PDB entry 8W9Z | electron microscopy, 3.00 A resolution | chains c and F of the 20 polymer chains in the assembly

Chain c:
Molecule: DNA-directed RNA polymerase subunit beta''
From: Nicotiana tabacum
Reference sequence: P38550 (RPOC2_TOBAC); residues 1-1388 here correspond to UniProt positions 5-1392 (UniProt number = residue number + 4)
Amino-acid sequence (1388 residues; numbered 1 to 1388; the number before each row is that of its first residue):
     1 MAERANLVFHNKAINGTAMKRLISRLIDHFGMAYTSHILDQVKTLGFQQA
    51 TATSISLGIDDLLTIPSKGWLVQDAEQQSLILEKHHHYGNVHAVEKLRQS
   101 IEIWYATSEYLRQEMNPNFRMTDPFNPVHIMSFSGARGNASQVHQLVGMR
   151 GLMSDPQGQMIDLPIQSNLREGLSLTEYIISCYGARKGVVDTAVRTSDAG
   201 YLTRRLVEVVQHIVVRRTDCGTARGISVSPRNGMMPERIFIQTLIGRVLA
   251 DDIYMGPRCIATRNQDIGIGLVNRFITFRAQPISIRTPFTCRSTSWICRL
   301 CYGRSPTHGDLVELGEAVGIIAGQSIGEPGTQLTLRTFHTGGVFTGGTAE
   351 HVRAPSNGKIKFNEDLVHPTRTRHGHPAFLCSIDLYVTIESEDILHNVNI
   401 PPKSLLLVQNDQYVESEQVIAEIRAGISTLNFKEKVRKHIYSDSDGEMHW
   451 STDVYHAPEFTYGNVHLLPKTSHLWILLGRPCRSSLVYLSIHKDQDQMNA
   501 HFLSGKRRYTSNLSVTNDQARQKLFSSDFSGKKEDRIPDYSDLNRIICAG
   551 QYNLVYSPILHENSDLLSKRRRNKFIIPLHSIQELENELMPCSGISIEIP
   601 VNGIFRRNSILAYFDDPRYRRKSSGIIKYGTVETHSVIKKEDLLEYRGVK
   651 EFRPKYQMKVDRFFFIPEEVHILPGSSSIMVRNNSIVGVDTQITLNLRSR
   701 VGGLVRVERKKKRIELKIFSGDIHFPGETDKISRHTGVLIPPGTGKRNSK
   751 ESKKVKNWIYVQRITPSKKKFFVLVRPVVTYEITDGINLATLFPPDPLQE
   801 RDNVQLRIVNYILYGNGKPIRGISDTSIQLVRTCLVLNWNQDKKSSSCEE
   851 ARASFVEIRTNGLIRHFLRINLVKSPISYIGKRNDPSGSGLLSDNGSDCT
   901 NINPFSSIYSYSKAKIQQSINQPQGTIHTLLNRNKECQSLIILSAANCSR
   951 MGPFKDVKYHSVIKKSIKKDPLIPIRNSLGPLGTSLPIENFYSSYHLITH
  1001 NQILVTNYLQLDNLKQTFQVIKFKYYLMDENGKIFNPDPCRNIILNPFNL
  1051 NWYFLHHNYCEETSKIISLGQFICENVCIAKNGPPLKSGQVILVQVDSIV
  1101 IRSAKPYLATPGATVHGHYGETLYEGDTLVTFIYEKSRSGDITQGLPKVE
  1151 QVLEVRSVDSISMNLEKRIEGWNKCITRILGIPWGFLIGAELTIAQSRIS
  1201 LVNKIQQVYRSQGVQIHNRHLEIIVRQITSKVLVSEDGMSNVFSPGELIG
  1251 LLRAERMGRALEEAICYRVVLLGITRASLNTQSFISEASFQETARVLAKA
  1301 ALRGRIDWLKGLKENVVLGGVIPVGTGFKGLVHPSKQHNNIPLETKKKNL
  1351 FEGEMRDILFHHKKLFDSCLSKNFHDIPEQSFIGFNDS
Unresolved in the structure: 1-5, 333-348, 500-556, 581-594, 629-660, 956-977, 1136-1145, 1331-1388

Chain F:
Molecule: Protein PLASTID TRANSCRIPTIONALLY ACTIVE 10-like
From: Nicotiana tabacum
Reference sequence: A0A1S3YXM6 (A0A1S3YXM6_TOBAC); residue numbers follow UniProt; this construct covers 1-682
Amino-acid sequence (682 residues; numbered 1 to 682; the number before each row is that of its first residue):
     1 MQTLQSSSLFFTFPSSKTLLKPQSSKFSSFSLFPSSLSKPSRPLTLHCFS
    51 SDEFPVGDDDAFLEAFGPKEKESEEEARRKNWVDRGWAPWEEILSPEANF
   101 ARKSLNEGEEVALQSPEAIEAFKMLSPNYRKKKISDMGITEDEYYAKQFE
   151 IKGEIPEPLSTMWAGPLVVRHVPPRDWPPRGWEVDKKELEFIRETHKLQS
   201 VRVDYDKVEEMVKMETDDMGLDRYKMFLKQYNEWVAANKDRLEKESYKYD
   251 QDYYPGRRKRGKDYQDGMYELPFYYPGQICAGKVTAIHLYQGAFVDIGGV
   301 HDGWVPIKRNDWYWIRHHIKVGMHVIVEILAKRDPYRFRFPIEMRFIDPN
   351 IDHLIFNRFDFAPIFHRDEDTNLDELRRDCGRQPLPRKDPGVKVEEEPLL
   401 SNHPYVDKLWQIHNAEQMILDDMEANPVKYKGKNLTELTDDEDFDEENRI
   451 EYSKAYYKKALLPKMITKVSVKELDLEAAFAERQHHNKLRMEAQERGEVY
   501 KIPKLRRNIEMDEYDFIHWRRSLEEREAMLRDISCRRALGLPLEEPGRYV
   551 DPSAFGKDQYDPDSPLYRYDYWGEPKNSEKSKQERMTDVHNKSIVGKGTV
   601 WYEMAYEDAVKERMQMEAQGIVRELYDEDSDSDEVGTDDDDDDEEDFDYS
   651 ILGDPSANVSNQPYVNGTESRLSDEGMFEDKS
Unresolved in the structure: 1-71, 616-682

How chain c and chain F interact:
Contacting residue pairs - 318 pairs, chain c then chain F:
  N90(c) - S95(F)
  N90(c) - E97(F)
  N90(c) - A98(F)
  N90(c) - A101(F)
  H92(c) - L105(F)
  E95(c) - L105(F)
  E95(c) - E109(F)
  P369(c) - A112(F)
  P369(c) - L113(F)  hydrogen bond (backbone-backbone)
  T370(c) - E110(F)
  T370(c) - V111(F)  hydrogen bond (side chain-backbone)
  T370(c) - F122(F)
  R371(c) - F100(F)
  R371(c) - A101(F)
  R371(c) - S104(F)
  R371(c) - L105(F)
  R371(c) - E110(F)  hydrogen bond (backbone-backbone)
  T372(c) - E109(F)
  R373(c) - E109(F)
  R373(c) - E110(F)
  P377(c) - F122(F)  hydrophobic
  P377(c) - L125(F)  hydrophobic
  A378(c) - F122(F)
  L380(c) - E110(F)
  Q409(c) - S126(F)
  R424(c) - E110(F)  salt bridge
  H449(c) - A88(F)
  H449(c) - W90(F)
  W450(c) - W87(F)  hydrogen bond (backbone-side chain)
  S451(c) - W87(F)  hydrogen bond (backbone-side chain)
  S451(c) - W90(F)
  S451(c) - E92(F)  hydrogen bond
  T452(c) - R102(F)
  D453(c) - R102(F)  salt bridge
  Y455(c) - E74(F)
  H456(c) - E74(F)  hydrogen bond (backbone-side chain)
  H456(c) - A77(F)
  H456(c) - R78(F)  hydrogen bond
  H456(c) - N81(F)  hydrogen bond
  H456(c) - W87(F)
  A457(c) - E72(F)
  A457(c) - E74(F)  hydrogen bond (backbone-side chain)
  A457(c) - A77(F)
  P458(c) - E72(F)
  T471(c) - R102(F)  hydrogen bond (backbone-side chain)
  T471(c) - L105(F)
  T471(c) - N106(F)  hydrogen bond
  S472(c) - R102(F)
  H473(c) - E92(F)  salt bridge
  H473(c) - R102(F)
  W475(c) - E92(F)  hydrogen bond
  V487(c) - L385(F)  hydrophobic
  V487(c) - P386(F)
  S490(c) - Q383(F)  hydrogen bond (side chain-backbone)
  S490(c) - P384(F)  hydrogen bond (side chain-backbone)
  I491(c) - H366(F)  hydrogen bond (backbone-side chain)
  I491(c) - L373(F)  hydrophobic
  I491(c) - R382(F)  hydrogen bond (backbone-side chain)
  H492(c) - H366(F)
  K493(c) - F361(F)
  K493(c) - R382(F)
  D494(c) - K308(F)  salt bridge
  D494(c) - R309(F)  salt bridge
  D494(c) - F359(F)
  Q495(c) - Y290(F)
  Q495(c) - Q291(F)  hydrogen bond
  Q495(c) - R339(F)  hydrogen bond (backbone-side chain)
  Q495(c) - F359(F)
  Q495(c) - P363(F)
  D496(c) - P363(F)
  D496(c) - I364(F)  hydrogen bond (side chain-backbone)
  D496(c) - H366(F)  salt bridge
  D496(c) - R382(F)  salt bridge
  Q497(c) - I364(F)  hydrogen bond (backbone-backbone)
  Q497(c) - F365(F)
  Q497(c) - H366(F)  hydrogen bond (backbone-backbone)
  M498(c) - H366(F)
  N499(c) - H366(F)  hydrogen bond (backbone-backbone)
  N499(c) - D368(F)  hydrogen bond
  S557(c) - D421(F)
  P558(c) - D421(F)
  I559(c) - D421(F)
  I559(c) - R483(F)
  L560(c) - R490(F)
  N563(c) - K501(F)  hydrogen bond
  N563(c) - I502(F)
  L566(c) - L505(F)  hydrophobic
  L567(c) - W410(F)
  L567(c) - N414(F)
  K569(c) - W410(F)
  R572(c) - N402(F)
  P600(c) - A460(F)
  V601(c) - A460(F)  hydrophobic
  V601(c) - L461(F)
  N602(c) - L461(F)
  S609(c) - H590(F)
  I783(c) - W601(F)  hydrophobic
  T791(c) - Y606(F)
  L792(c) - Y606(F)  hydrogen bond (backbone-side chain)
  F793(c) - Y606(F)  hydrogen bond (backbone-side chain)
  P795(c) - K504(F)  hydrogen bond (backbone-side chain)
  L798(c) - D515(F)
  E800(c) - N402(F)
  R801(c) - P398(F)
  L806(c) - A605(F)
  L806(c) - Y606(F)  hydrogen bond (backbone-backbone)
  R807(c) - E603(F)
  R807(c) - M604(F)
  I808(c) - Y602(F)
  I808(c) - E603(F)
  I808(c) - M604(F)  hydrogen bond (backbone-backbone)
  V809(c) - V600(F)  hydrophobic
  V809(c) - Y602(F)
  N810(c) - V600(F)
  N810(c) - W601(F)  hydrogen bond (backbone-backbone)
  N810(c) - Y602(F)  hydrogen bond (backbone-backbone)
  Y811(c) - G598(F)
  Y811(c) - T599(F)
  Y811(c) - V600(F)  hydrophobic
  A853(c) - L462(F)
  S854(c) - P463(F)
  F855(c) - P463(F)
  F855(c) - K464(F)
  F855(c) - M465(F)  hydrogen bond (backbone-backbone)
  V856(c) - M465(F)
  E857(c) - M465(F)  hydrogen bond (backbone-backbone)
  E857(c) - I466(F)
  E857(c) - T467(F)  hydrogen bond (backbone-backbone)
  I858(c) - T467(F)
  R859(c) - T467(F)  hydrogen bond (backbone-backbone)
  R859(c) - K468(F)
  R859(c) - V469(F)  hydrogen bond (backbone-backbone)
  T860(c) - I419(F)
  T860(c) - V469(F)
  N861(c) - I419(F)
  N861(c) - D440(F)
  I864(c) - M418(F)
  R865(c) - M418(F)
  I880(c) - P390(F)  hydrophobic
  R883(c) - L400(F)
  Q918(c) - D368(F)
  S919(c) - D368(F)  hydrogen bond (backbone-side chain)
  T926(c) - R339(F)
  H928(c) - Y290(F)
  H928(c) - R309(F)  hydrogen bond
  T929(c) - R309(F)  hydrogen bond (backbone-side chain)
  L931(c) - D84(F)
  L931(c) - R85(F)
  L931(c) - R309(F)
  N932(c) - D84(F)
  N932(c) - R85(F)
  L943(c) - Y290(F)  hydrophobic
  L979(c) - Y269(F)
  L979(c) - A281(F)
  L979(c) - G282(F)
  L979(c) - D296(F)
  L979(c) - I297(F)
  L979(c) - G298(F)
  G980(c) - C280(F)
  G980(c) - A281(F)  hydrogen bond (backbone-backbone)
  G980(c) - I297(F)
  P981(c) - Y274(F)  hydrophobic
  P981(c) - Q278(F)
  P981(c) - I279(F)
  P981(c) - C280(F)  hydrophobic
  L982(c) - H171(F)  hydrogen bond (backbone-side chain)
  L982(c) - I279(F)  hydrogen bond (backbone-backbone)
  G983(c) - V169(F)
  G983(c) - G277(F)
  G983(c) - Q278(F)
  G983(c) - I279(F)  hydrogen bond (backbone-backbone)
  T984(c) - V169(F)
  T984(c) - R170(F)  hydrogen bond (backbone-backbone)
  T984(c) - Q199(F)
  T984(c) - G277(F)
  T984(c) - Q278(F)
  S985(c) - L167(F)
  S985(c) - V168(F)
  L986(c) - V168(F)  hydrogen bond (backbone-backbone)
  L986(c) - R170(F)
  L986(c) - Y205(F)  hydrogen bond (backbone-side chain)
  P987(c) - Q199(F)
  P987(c) - V201(F)
  P987(c) - R202(F)
  P987(c) - V203(F)  hydrogen bond (backbone-backbone)
  I988(c) - R202(F)  hydrogen bond (backbone-side chain)
  I988(c) - V203(F)
  I988(c) - Y205(F)
  E989(c) - R202(F)
  E989(c) - V203(F)  hydrogen bond (backbone-backbone)
  E989(c) - D204(F)
  N990(c) - D204(F)
  N990(c) - Y205(F)
  N990(c) - D206(F)  hydrogen bond
  S994(c) - A164(F)
  Y995(c) - A164(F)
  Y995(c) - Y205(F)  hydrophobic
  L997(c) - A164(F)
  I998(c) - W163(F)
  I998(c) - A164(F)  hydrogen bond (backbone-backbone)
  I998(c) - I279(F)  hydrophobic
  I998(c) - I347(F)  hydrophobic
  T999(c) - M162(F)
  T999(c) - W163(F)
  T999(c) - I347(F)  hydrogen bond (side chain-backbone)
  T999(c) - N350(F)  hydrogen bond (backbone-side chain)
  H1000(c) - M162(F)  hydrogen bond (backbone-backbone)
  H1000(c) - A164(F)
  H1000(c) - N350(F)
  N1001(c) - N350(F)
  N1001(c) - D352(F)  hydrogen bond
  N1001(c) - H353(F)  hydrogen bond
  Q1002(c) - L159(F)
  Q1002(c) - S160(F)  hydrogen bond
  I1003(c) - H353(F)
  L1004(c) - D352(F)
  K1022(c) - W163(F)
  F1023(c) - W163(F)  hydrophobic
  F1023(c) - L167(F)  hydrophobic
  K1024(c) - G165(F)
  K1024(c) - P166(F)
  K1024(c) - L167(F)  hydrogen bond (backbone-backbone)
  Y1025(c) - L167(F)
  Y1025(c) - V169(F)
  Y1025(c) - H171(F)
  Y1026(c) - P166(F)  hydrophobic
  Y1026(c) - L167(F)  hydrogen bond (backbone-backbone)
  Y1026(c) - V168(F)
  Y1026(c) - V169(F)  hydrogen bond (backbone-backbone)
  Y1026(c) - V208(F)  hydrophobic
  Y1026(c) - E209(F)  hydrogen bond
  Y1026(c) - V212(F)  hydrophobic
  L1027(c) - V169(F)
  L1027(c) - H171(F)
  M1028(c) - V169(F)  hydrogen bond (backbone-backbone)
  M1028(c) - R170(F)
  M1028(c) - V203(F)  hydrophobic
  D1029(c) - R170(F)
  D1029(c) - M219(F)
  D1029(c) - G220(F)  hydrogen bond (side chain-backbone)
  E1030(c) - R170(F)  salt bridge
  E1030(c) - H171(F)
  E1030(c) - T195(F)  hydrogen bond
  E1030(c) - L198(F)
  E1030(c) - G220(F)  hydrogen bond (backbone-backbone)
  E1030(c) - R223(F)  salt bridge
  N1031(c) - G220(F)
  K1033(c) - K213(F)
  I1034(c) - V208(F)  hydrophobic
  I1034(c) - M211(F)
  I1034(c) - K213(F)  hydrogen bond (backbone-backbone)
  F1035(c) - K213(F)
  F1035(c) - E215(F)
  F1035(c) - D218(F)
  F1035(c) - M219(F)  hydrophobic
  N1036(c) - K213(F)  hydrogen bond (backbone-backbone)
  N1036(c) - M214(F)
  P1037(c) - M214(F)
  P1039(c) - E209(F)
  P1039(c) - V212(F)  hydrophobic
  C1040(c) - E209(F)
  L1045(c) - H171(F)
  N1046(c) - Y269(F)
  P1047(c) - Y224(F)
  P1047(c) - L228(F)
  P1047(c) - Y269(F)
  P1047(c) - F273(F)  hydrophobic
  F1048(c) - Y231(F)  hydrophobic
  F1048(c) - N232(F)
  F1048(c) - Y269(F)
  L1050(c) - L221(F)  hydrophobic
  L1050(c) - K225(F)
  H1057(c) - H324(F)
  T1063(c) - K320(F)
  T1063(c) - V321(F)
  I1066(c) - F149(F)
  I1067(c) - F149(F)  hydrophobic
  S1068(c) - I151(F)
  L1069(c) - W90(F)
  L1069(c) - I287(F)  hydrophobic
  L1069(c) - L289(F)  hydrophobic
  L1069(c) - W312(F)  hydrophobic
  L1069(c) - R316(F)  hydrogen bond (backbone-side chain)
  G1070(c) - W90(F)
  Q1071(c) - E91(F)
  Q1071(c) - I93(F)
  Q1071(c) - F149(F)
  Q1071(c) - I151(F)
  F1072(c) - W90(F)
  F1072(c) - E92(F)
  F1072(c) - I93(F)  hydrogen bond (backbone-backbone)
  C1074(c) - I93(F)  hydrogen bond (backbone-backbone)
  C1074(c) - L94(F)  hydrophobic
  V1077(c) - Q148(F)
  C1078(c) - Y145(F)
  I1079(c) - Y145(F)
  I1079(c) - F149(F)  hydrophobic
  Q1090(c) - W90(F)
  Q1090(c) - L289(F)
  I1092(c) - I287(F)
  I1092(c) - H288(F)
  I1092(c) - L289(F)  hydrogen bond (backbone-backbone)
  L1093(c) - I287(F)
  L1093(c) - H288(F)
  V1094(c) - A286(F)
  V1094(c) - I287(F)  hydrogen bond (backbone-backbone)
  V1094(c) - V321(F)  hydrophobic
  Q1095(c) - T285(F)
  V1096(c) - T285(F)
  V1096(c) - V321(F)  hydrophobic
  R1102(c) - Y290(F)  hydrogen bond
  L1108(c) - L105(F)  hydrophobic
  P1111(c) - L105(F)
  P1111(c) - N106(F)
  H1118(c) - R85(F)
  Y1119(c) - R85(F)
  Y1119(c) - G86(F)
  Y1119(c) - W87(F)
Other interface residues (no listed pair), chain c (180 interface residues in all): G89, F379, L405, K470, L486, E562, S568, R571, I599, R606, R607, N608, I610, A790, P797, I812, L813, C834, L891, S893, S978, L1055, I1073, E1075, N1076, V1091, T1110
Other interface residues (no listed pair), chain F (175 interface residues in all): S73, P89, P158, T161, P255, K283, G322, N357, D360, R367, S401, D422, Y452, N508, D512, Y549, M586, V589, I594, G596

Summary:
180 residues of chain c and 175 residues of chain F are in contact; the contacts include 74 hydrogen bonds and
9 salt bridges. Polar contacts include R424(c)-E110(F), D453(c)-R102(F) and H473(c)-E92(F).
Chain c is DNA-directed RNA polymerase subunit beta'' and chain F is Protein PLASTID TRANSCRIPTIONALLY ACTIVE
10-like, both from Nicotiana tabacum; the structure, The cryo-EM structure of the Nicotiana tabacum PEP-PAP,
was determined by electron microscopy, deposited together with 8WA0 and 8WA1.
